1ELI - chain A; structure by X-ray diffraction, 2.00 A resolution.

== Chain A ==
Name: Sarcosine oxidase
Organism: Bacillus sp
Notes: EC 1.5.3.1
Reference sequence: P40859 (MSOX_BACB0); residues 1-389 here correspond to UniProt positions 2-390 (UniProt number = residue number + 1)
Chain sequence (389 residues; numbered 1 to 389; the number before each row is that of its first residue):
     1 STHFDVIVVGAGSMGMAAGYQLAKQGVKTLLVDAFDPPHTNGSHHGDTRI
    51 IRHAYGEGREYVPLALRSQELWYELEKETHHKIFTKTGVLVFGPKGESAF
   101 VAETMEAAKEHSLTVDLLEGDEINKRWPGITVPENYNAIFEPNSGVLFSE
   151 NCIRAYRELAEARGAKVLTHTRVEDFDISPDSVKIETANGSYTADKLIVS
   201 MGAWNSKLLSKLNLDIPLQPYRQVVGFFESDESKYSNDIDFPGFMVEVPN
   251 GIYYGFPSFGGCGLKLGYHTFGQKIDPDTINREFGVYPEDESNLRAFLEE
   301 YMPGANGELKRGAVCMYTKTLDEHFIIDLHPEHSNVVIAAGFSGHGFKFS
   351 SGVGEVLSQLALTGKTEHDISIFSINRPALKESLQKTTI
Disordered / not traced: 386-389
Sequence notes: modified residue (14, 16, 105, 201, 245, 302, 316)
Modified / non-standard residues: Mse14, Mse16, Mse105, Mse201, Mse245, Mse302, Mse316 (selenomethionine; parent Met)
Covalently attached groups: flavin-adenine dinucleotide (FAD) linked to Cys315
Residues lining bound ligands:
  - FAD (flavin-adenine dinucleotide): Val9, Gly10, Ala11, Gly12, Ser13, Mse14, Val32, Asp33, Ala34, Phe35, Pro37, His39, Gly42, Ser43, His44, Arg49, Ile50, Thr171, Arg172, Val173, Ser200, Mse201, Gly202, Trp204, Leu208, Gln223, Val225, Tyr254, Phe256, Mse316, Tyr317, Phe342, Gly344, His345, Gly346, Phe347, Lys348
  - pyrrole-2-carboxylate (PYC): Ile50, Arg52, Tyr55, Glu57, Mse245, Tyr254, His269, Tyr317, Gly344, His345, Lys348
Swiss-Prot annotation at these positions:
  - modified residue: Cys315 (S-8alpha-FAD cysteine)

== Overview ==
Bound to chain A: pyrrole-2-carboxylate. Flavin-adenine dinucleotide is covalently linked to Cys315.
Chain A is Sarcosine oxidase (Bacillus sp); the structure, Complex of monomeric sarcosine oxidase with the
inhibitor pyrrole-2-carboxylate, was determined by X-ray diffraction together with 1EL5, 1EL7, 1EL8 and 1EL9
from the same study.
